Entry 4V1X (X-ray diffraction, 2.20 A resolution); this record covers chains C and D of the 6 polymer chains in the assembly.

== Chain C (and D) ==
Name: Atrazine chlorohydrolase
Source organism: Pseudomonas SP. adp
Notes: EC 3.8.1.8; chain D of this document is another copy of the same molecule, construct and numbering; everything in this record applies to it too
UniProt: P72156 (ATZA_PSESD); numbering as in UniProt (aligned over 1-474)
Chain sequence (494 residues; each row starts with the number of its first residue; numbers below 1 keep their minus sign (Met-19 is residue -19)):
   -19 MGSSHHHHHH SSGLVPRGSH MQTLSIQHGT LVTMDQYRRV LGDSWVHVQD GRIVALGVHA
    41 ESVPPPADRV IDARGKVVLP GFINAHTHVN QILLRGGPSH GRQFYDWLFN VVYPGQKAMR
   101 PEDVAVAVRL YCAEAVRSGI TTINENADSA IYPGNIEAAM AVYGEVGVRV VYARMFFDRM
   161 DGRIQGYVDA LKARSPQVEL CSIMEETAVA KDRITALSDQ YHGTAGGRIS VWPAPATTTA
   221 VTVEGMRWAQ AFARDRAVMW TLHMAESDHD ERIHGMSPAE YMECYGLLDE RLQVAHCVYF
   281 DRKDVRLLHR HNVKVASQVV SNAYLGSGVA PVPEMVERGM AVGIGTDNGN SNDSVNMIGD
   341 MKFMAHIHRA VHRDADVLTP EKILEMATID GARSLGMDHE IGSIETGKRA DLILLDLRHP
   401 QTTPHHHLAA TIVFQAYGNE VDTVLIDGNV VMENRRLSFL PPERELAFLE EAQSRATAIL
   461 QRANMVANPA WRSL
Not modelled in the structure: -19 to 1
Construct notes: expression tag (-19 to 0)
Bound ions: Fe ion: His66, Asp327
Reported in the primary citation:
  - binding site for Fe ion: His66, His68, His243, Glu246, His276, Asp327, Asn328
  - catalytic residues: Glu246, Asp327 (proposed by the authors, not directly observed)
  - catalytic residues: His243
  - specificity-determining residues: Phe84, Asn328, Ser331 (citing earlier work)

== How chain C and chain D interact ==
Contacting residue pairs (178; chain C residue first):
  Met14(C) - Trp471(D)  hydrophobic
  Arg18(C) - Trp471(D)
  Ile72(C) - Pro404(D)
  Leu73(C) - Pro404(D)
  Arg75(C) - Pro400(D)  hydrogen bond (side chain-backbone)
  Arg75(C) - Gln401(D)  hydrogen bond (side chain-backbone)
  Arg75(C) - Thr403(D)  hydrogen bond (side chain-backbone)
  Arg75(C) - Pro404(D)
  Arg75(C) - His406(D)
  Arg75(C) - Gln415(D)
  Gly76(C) - Pro404(D)
  Gly76(C) - His405(D)
  Gly76(C) - His406(D)  hydrogen bond (backbone-backbone)
  Gly76(C) - His407(D)  hydrogen bond (backbone-backbone)
  Gly76(C) - Thr411(D)
  Gly76(C) - Gln415(D)  hydrogen bond (backbone-side chain)
  Gly77(C) - His407(D)
  His80(C) - Pro360(D)
  His80(C) - Ala410(D)
  His80(C) - Phe414(D)
  Gly81(C) - Ala355(D)
  Gly81(C) - Asp356(D)
  Arg82(C) - Ala355(D)
  Gln83(C) - Arg353(D)
  Gln83(C) - Asp354(D)
  Gln83(C) - Ala355(D)  hydrogen bond (side chain-backbone)
  Leu110(C) - Pro400(D)
  Leu110(C) - Thr403(D)
  Glu114(C) - Gln401(D)
  Glu114(C) - Tyr417(D)  hydrogen bond
  Val278(C) - Arg353(D)
  Tyr279(C) - Arg353(D)
  Val300(C) - His346(D)
  Ala303(C) - His346(D)
  Ala303(C) - Arg349(D)
  Ala303(C) - Ala350(D)  hydrophobic
  Tyr304(C) - His346(D)
  Tyr304(C) - Arg349(D)
  Tyr304(C) - Ala355(D)
  Tyr304(C) - Phe414(D)  hydrophobic
  Leu305(C) - Ala355(D)
  Gly306(C) - Arg349(D)
  Gly306(C) - Arg353(D)
  Gly306(C) - Asp354(D)
  Gly306(C) - Ala355(D)
  Ser307(C) - Arg353(D)  hydrogen bond (backbone-side chain)
  Gly308(C) - Ala350(D)
  Val309(C) - Ala350(D)  hydrophobic
  Val316(C) - Leu474(D)  hydrophobic
  Asn332(C) - Lys342(D)  hydrogen bond
  Asn332(C) - His346(D)  hydrogen bond (backbone-side chain)
  Asn332(C) - Phe414(D)
  Asp333(C) - Lys342(D)
  Asp333(C) - Phe414(D)  hydrogen bond (backbone-backbone)
  Asp333(C) - Gln415(D)
  Ser334(C) - Lys342(D)  hydrogen bond
  Ser334(C) - Phe414(D)
  Ser334(C) - Tyr417(D)
  Val335(C) - Tyr417(D)
  Asn336(C) - Tyr417(D)
  Lys342(C) - Asn332(D)  hydrogen bond
  Lys342(C) - Asp333(D)
  Lys342(C) - Ser334(D)  hydrogen bond
  Phe343(C) - Phe343(D)  hydrophobic
  Phe343(C) - His346(D)
  His346(C) - Val300(D)
  His346(C) - Ala303(D)
  His346(C) - Tyr304(D)
  His346(C) - Asn332(D)  hydrogen bond (side chain-backbone)
  His346(C) - Phe343(D)
  Ile347(C) - Ile347(D)  hydrophobic
  Arg349(C) - Ala303(D)
  Arg349(C) - Tyr304(D)
  Arg349(C) - Gly306(D)
  Ala350(C) - Ala303(D)  hydrophobic
  Ala350(C) - Gly308(D)
  Ala350(C) - Val309(D)  hydrophobic
  Arg353(C) - Gln83(D)
  Arg353(C) - Val278(D)
  Arg353(C) - Tyr279(D)
  Arg353(C) - Gly306(D)
  Arg353(C) - Ser307(D)  hydrogen bond (side chain-backbone)
  Asp354(C) - Gln83(D)
  Asp354(C) - Gly306(D)
  Ala355(C) - Gly81(D)
  Ala355(C) - Arg82(D)
  Ala355(C) - Gln83(D)  hydrogen bond (backbone-side chain)
  Ala355(C) - Tyr304(D)
  Ala355(C) - Leu305(D)
  Ala355(C) - Gly306(D)
  Asp356(C) - Gly81(D)
  Asp356(C) - Arg472(D)  salt bridge
  Thr359(C) - Arg472(D)  hydrogen bond (side chain-backbone)
  Thr359(C) - Ser473(D)
  Pro360(C) - His80(D)
  Glu361(C) - Ala470(D)
  Glu361(C) - Trp471(D)
  Glu361(C) - Arg472(D)  hydrogen bond (side chain-backbone)
  Lys362(C) - Ser473(D)
  Lys362(C) - Leu474(D)
  Glu365(C) - Trp471(D)  hydrogen bond
  Glu365(C) - Ser473(D)  hydrogen bond
  Arg398(C) - Leu446(D)
  Arg398(C) - Leu449(D)
  Arg398(C) - Glu450(D)
  His399(C) - Leu449(D)
  Pro400(C) - Arg75(D)  hydrogen bond (backbone-side chain)
  Pro400(C) - Leu110(D)
  Pro400(C) - Arg117(D)
  Pro400(C) - Glu445(D)
  Pro400(C) - Leu449(D)
  Gln401(C) - Arg75(D)  hydrogen bond (backbone-side chain)
  Gln401(C) - Glu114(D)
  Thr403(C) - Arg75(D)  hydrogen bond (backbone-side chain)
  Thr403(C) - Leu110(D)
  Thr403(C) - Leu449(D)
  Pro404(C) - Ile72(D)
  Pro404(C) - Leu73(D)
  Pro404(C) - Arg75(D)
  Pro404(C) - Gly76(D)
  Pro404(C) - Gln453(D)
  Pro404(C) - Ala456(D)  hydrophobic
  His405(C) - Gly76(D)
  His405(C) - Gln453(D)  hydrogen bond (backbone-side chain)
  His406(C) - Arg75(D)
  His406(C) - Gly76(D)  hydrogen bond (backbone-backbone)
  His406(C) - Gln453(D)
  His406(C) - Thr457(D)
  His406(C) - Leu460(D)
  His406(C) - Ala467(D)
  His406(C) - Asn468(D)
  His407(C) - Gly76(D)  hydrogen bond (backbone-backbone)
  His407(C) - Gly77(D)
  His407(C) - Asn468(D)
  His407(C) - Pro469(D)  hydrogen bond (side chain-backbone)
  Ala410(C) - His80(D)
  Thr411(C) - Gly76(D)
  Phe414(C) - His80(D)
  Phe414(C) - Tyr304(D)  hydrophobic
  Phe414(C) - Asn332(D)
  Phe414(C) - Asp333(D)  hydrogen bond (backbone-backbone)
  Phe414(C) - Ser334(D)
  Gln415(C) - Arg75(D)
  Gln415(C) - Gly76(D)  hydrogen bond (side chain-backbone)
  Gln415(C) - Asp333(D)
  Tyr417(C) - Glu114(D)  hydrogen bond
  Tyr417(C) - Ser334(D)
  Tyr417(C) - Val335(D)  hydrogen bond (side chain-backbone)
  Tyr417(C) - Asn336(D)
  Asn419(C) - Asn419(D)
  Glu445(C) - Pro400(D)
  Leu446(C) - Arg398(D)
  Leu449(C) - Arg398(D)
  Leu449(C) - His399(D)
  Leu449(C) - Pro400(D)
  Leu449(C) - Thr403(D)
  Glu450(C) - Arg398(D)
  Gln453(C) - Pro404(D)
  Gln453(C) - His405(D)  hydrogen bond (side chain-backbone)
  Gln453(C) - His406(D)
  Ala456(C) - Pro404(D)  hydrophobic
  Thr457(C) - His406(D)
  Leu460(C) - His406(D)
  Ala467(C) - His406(D)
  Asn468(C) - His406(D)
  Asn468(C) - His407(D)
  Pro469(C) - His407(D)  hydrogen bond (backbone-side chain)
  Ala470(C) - Glu361(D)
  Trp471(C) - Met14(D)  hydrophobic
  Trp471(C) - Arg18(D)
  Trp471(C) - Glu361(D)
  Trp471(C) - Glu365(D)  hydrogen bond
  Arg472(C) - Asp356(D)  salt bridge
  Arg472(C) - Thr359(D)  hydrogen bond (backbone-side chain)
  Arg472(C) - Glu361(D)  hydrogen bond (backbone-side chain)
  Ser473(C) - Thr359(D)
  Ser473(C) - Lys362(D)
  Ser473(C) - Glu365(D)  hydrogen bond
Interface residues without a listed pair, chain C (84 interface residues in all): Val12, Val20, Pro78, Arg117, Ser118, Val351, Leu364, Gly418, Ala452, Leu474
Interface residues without a listed pair, chain D (84 interface residues in all): Val12, Val20, Pro78, Ser118, Val316, Val351, Leu364, Gly418, Ala452

== In short ==
Chain C and chain D each contribute 84 residues to their interface; the contacts include 39 hydrogen bonds and
2 salt bridges. Polar pairs include Asp356(C)-Arg472(D), Arg75(C)-Pro400(D) and Arg75(C)-Gln401(D). From the
paper: catalytic residues Glu246(C), Asp327(C) and His243(C); a binding site for Fe ion at His66(C), His68(C)
and His243(C) among others.
Chain C and chain D are both Atrazine chlorohydrolase (Pseudomonas SP. adp); the structure, The structure of
the hexameric atrazine chlorohydrolase, AtzA, was determined by X-ray diffraction together with 4V1Y from the
same study.
